4X2W - chain A; structure by X-ray diffraction, 2.70 A resolution.

# Chain A
Molecule: NS6 Protease
Source organism: Murine norovirus 1
Reference sequence: Q80J95 (Q80J95_9CALI); residues 3-181 here correspond to UniProt positions 997-1175 (UniProt number = residue number + 994)
Sequence (179 residues; row label = number of the first residue in the row):
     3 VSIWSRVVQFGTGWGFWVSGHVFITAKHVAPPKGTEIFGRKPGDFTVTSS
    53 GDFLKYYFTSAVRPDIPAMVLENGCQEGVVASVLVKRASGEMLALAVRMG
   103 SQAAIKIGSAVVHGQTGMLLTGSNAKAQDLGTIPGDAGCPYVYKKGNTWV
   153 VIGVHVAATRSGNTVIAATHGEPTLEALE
Unresolved in the structure: 124-129
Differences from the reference sequence: engineered mutation Ala-139 (Cys1133 in Q80J95)
UniProt features mapped onto this chain:
  - active site (For 3CLpro activity): His-30, Asp-54
From the paper describing this entry:
  - interface residues: Ser-51, Ser-111, Val-113

# Summary
From UniProt: active-site residues His-30 and Asp-54. From the paper: interface residues Ser-51, Ser-111 and
Val-113.
Chain A is NS6 Protease (Murine norovirus 1); the structure, Crystal structure of the Murine Norovirus NS6
protease (inactive C139A mutant) with a C-terminal extension to ..., was determined by X-ray diffraction
together with 4X2V, 4X2X and 4X2Y from the same study.
